PDB entry 3PUX | X-ray diffraction, 2.30 A resolution | chains G and B of the 5 polymer chains in the assembly

# Chain G
Protein: Maltose transport system permease protein malG
Organism: Escherichia coli
Reference sequence: P68183 (MALG_ECOLI); residues 1-296 here = UniProt positions 1-296
Chain sequence (296 residues; each row starts with the number of its first residue):
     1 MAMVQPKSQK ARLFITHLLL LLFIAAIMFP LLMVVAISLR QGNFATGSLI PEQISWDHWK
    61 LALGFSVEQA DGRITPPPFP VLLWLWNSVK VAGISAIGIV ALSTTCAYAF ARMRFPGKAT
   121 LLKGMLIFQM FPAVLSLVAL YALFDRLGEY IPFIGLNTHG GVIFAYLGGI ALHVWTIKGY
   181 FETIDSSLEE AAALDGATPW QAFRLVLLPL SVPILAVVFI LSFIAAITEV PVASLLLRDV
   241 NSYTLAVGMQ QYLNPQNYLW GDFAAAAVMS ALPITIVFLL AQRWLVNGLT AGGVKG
Disordered / not traced: 1, 7-8
Swiss-Prot annotation at these positions:
  - mutagenesis: E190 (E190A/C/K/L: Reduction of transport rate), A192 (A192D/S/L: Loss of transport and MalK dissociation from the membrane), G196 (G196A: No effect; G196P: Loss of transport and MalK dissociation from the membrane), P209 (P209A: No effect)

# Chain B
Protein: Maltose/maltodextrin import ATP-binding protein MalK
Organism: Escherichia coli
Notes: EC 3.6.3.19
Reference sequence: P68187 (MALK_ECOLI); residue numbers follow UniProt; this construct covers 1-371
Chain sequence (381 residues; row label = number of the first residue in the row):
     1 MASVQLQNVT KAWGEVVVSK DINLDIHEGE FVVFVGPSGC GKSTLLRMIA GLETITSGDL
    61 FIGEKRMNDT PPAERGVGMV FQSYALYPHL SVAENMSFGL KLAGAKKEVI NQRVNQVAEV
   121 LQLAHLLDRK PKALSGGQRQ RVAIGRTLVA EPSVFLLDEP LSNLDAALRV QMRIEISRLH
   181 KRLGRTMIYV THDQVEAMTL ADKIVVLDAG RVAQVGKPLE LYHYPADRFV AGFIGSPKMN
   241 FLPVKVTATA IDQVQVELPM PNRQQVWLPV ESRDVQVGAN MSLGIRPEHL LPSDIADVIL
   301 EGEVQVVEQL GNETQIHIQI PSIRQNLVYR QNDVVLVEEG ATFAIGLPPE RCHLFREDGT
   361 ACRRLHKEPG VASASHHHHH H
Disordered / not traced: 1, 245-246, 272-279, 370-381
Sequence notes: expression tag (372-381)
Ion coordination: Mg2+: S43, Q82 (together with ADP)
Residues lining bound ligands:
  - ADP / beryllium trifluoride: L126, R129, K132, A133, L134, S135, G136, G137, Q138, N163
  - ADP / beryllium trifluoride: W13, V18, P37, S38, G39, C40, G41, K42, S43, T44, Q82, D158, E159, H192
Swiss-Prot annotation at these positions:
  - binding site (ATP): G36 to S43
  - mutagenesis: A85 (A85M: Suppressor of EAA loop mutations in MalFG), K106 (K106C: Suppressor of EAA loop mutations in MalFG), V114 (V114C: Suppressor of EAA loop mutations in MalFG), V117 (V117M: Suppressor of EAA loop mutations in MalFG), E119 (E119K: Resistant to inhibitory effects of alpha-methylglucoside but retains transport capacity), A124 (A124T: Resistant to inhibitory effects of alpha-methylglucoside but retains transport capacity), G137 (G137A: Loss of maltose transport. Has greater ability to decrease mal gene expression than wild-type MalK), D158 (D158N: Loss of maltose transport but retains ability to repress mal genes), R228 (R228C: Resistant to inhibitory effects of alpha-methylglucoside but retains transport capacity), F241 (F241I: Resistant to inhibitory effects of alpha-methylglucoside but retains transport capacity), W267 (W267G: Normal maltose transport but constitutive mal gene expression), G278 (G278P: Resistant to inhibitory effects of alpha-methylglucoside but retains transport capacity), 8 further mutagenesis entries in UniProt

# How chain G and chain B interact
Residue-residue contacts - 23 pairs, chain G then chain B:
  A2(G) with L52(B); E53(B); T54(B), hydrogen bond (backbone-backbone)
  M3(G) with G51(B); L52(B); P72(B), hydrophobic
  V4(G) with G51(B), hydrogen bond (backbone-backbone); E53(B); N68(B); D69(B); T70(B); P71(B); P72(B); R75(B)
  Q5(G) with D69(B)
  P6(G) with P71(B), hydrophobic
  K295(G) with Q82(B); Y84(B); N163(B), hydrogen bond
  G296(G) with S83(B), hydrogen bond (backbone-backbone); Y84(B); A85(B), hydrogen bond (backbone-backbone); L86(B), hydrogen bond (backbone-backbone)

# Summary
7 residues of chain G and 16 residues of chain B are in contact; the contacts include 6 hydrogen bonds. Polar
pairs include K295(G)-N163(B), A2(G)-T54(B) and V4(G)-G51(B). Chain B binds ADP / beryllium trifluoride.
Chain G is Maltose transport system permease protein malG and chain B is Maltose/maltodextrin import
ATP-binding protein MalK, both from Escherichia coli; the structure, Crystal Structure of an outward-facing
MBP-Maltose transporter complex bound to ADP-BeF3, was determined by X-ray diffraction (same publication as
3PUV, 3PUW and 3RLF).
